8ZXX - chain A; structure by X-ray diffraction, 1.23 A resolution.

== Chain A ==
Name: 1-deoxy-D-xylulose 5-phosphate reductoisomerase, apicoplastic
From: Plasmodium falciparum HB3
Notes: EC 1.1.1.267
UniProt: O96693 (DXR_PLAFX); residues 75-488 here = UniProt positions 75-488
Sequence (414 residues; row label = number of the first residue in the row):
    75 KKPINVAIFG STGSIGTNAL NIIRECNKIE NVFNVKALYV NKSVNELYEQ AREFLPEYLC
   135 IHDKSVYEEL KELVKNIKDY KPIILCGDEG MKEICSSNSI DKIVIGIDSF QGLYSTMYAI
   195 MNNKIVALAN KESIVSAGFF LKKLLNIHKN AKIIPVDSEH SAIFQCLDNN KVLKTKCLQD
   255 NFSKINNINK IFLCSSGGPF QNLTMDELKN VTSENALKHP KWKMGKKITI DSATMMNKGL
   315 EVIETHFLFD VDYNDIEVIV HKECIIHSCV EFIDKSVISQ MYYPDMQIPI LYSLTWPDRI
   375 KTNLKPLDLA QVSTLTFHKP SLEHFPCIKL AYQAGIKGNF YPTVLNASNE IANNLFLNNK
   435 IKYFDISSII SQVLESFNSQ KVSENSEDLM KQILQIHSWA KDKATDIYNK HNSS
Unresolved in the structure: 75, 487-488
Ion coordination: Mn2+: Asp231, Glu233, Glu315 (together with A1L2H)
Ligand contacts:
  - A1L2H ([(S)-(4-hexoxyphenyl)-[2-[methyl(oxidanyl)amino]-2-oxidanylidene-ethyl]sulfanyl-methyl]phosphonic acid): Lys205, Asp231, Ser232, Glu233, Cys268, Ser269, Ser270, Gly271, Gly272, Lys295, Trp296, Met298, Ile302, Ser306, Asn311, Lys312, Glu315, Lys336, Glu337, Cys338, Pro358, Met360
  - NADPH (NDP; NADPH dihydro-nicotinamide-adenine-dinucleotide phosphate): Gly84, Ser85, Thr86, Gly87, Ser88, Ile89, Tyr113, Val114, Asn115, Lys116, Ser117, His136, Gly180, Ile181, Asp182, Ser183, Gln185, Ala203, Asn204, Lys205, Glu206, Asp231, Trp296, Met298, Gly299, Ile302, Met360

== In short ==
Chain A binds NADPH and compound A1L2H. The Mn2+ site is built by Asp231, Glu233 and Glu315.
Chain A is 1-deoxy-D-xylulose 5-phosphate reductoisomerase, apicoplastic (Plasmodium falciparum HB3); the
structure, PfDXR - Mn2+ - NADPH - TAKK442 quaternary complex, was determined by X-ray diffraction (same
publication as 9KP9).
